6GKB - chain A; structure by X-ray diffraction, 1.90 A resolution.

# Chain A
Molecule: Ferritin
Source organism: Synechococcus sp. (strain CC9311)
Notes: EC 1.16.3.2
UniProt: Q0I9X8 (Q0I9X8_SYNS3); numbering as in UniProt (aligned over 5-182)
Sequence (178 residues; row label = number of the first residue in the row):
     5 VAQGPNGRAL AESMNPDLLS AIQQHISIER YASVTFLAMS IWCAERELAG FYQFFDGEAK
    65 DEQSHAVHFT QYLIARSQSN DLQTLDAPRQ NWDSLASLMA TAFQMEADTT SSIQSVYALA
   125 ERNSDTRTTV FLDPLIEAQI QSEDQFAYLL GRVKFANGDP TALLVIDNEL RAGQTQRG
Sequence notes: engineered mutation Phe40 (Tyr in Q0I9X8)
Metal / ion sites: Fe ion: Glu33, Glu66, His69
Reported in the primary citation:
  - mutagenesis - E33A, E110A: abolished catalytic activity

# Overview
Glu33, Glu66 and His69 coordinate a Fe ion ion. The paper reports that E33A and E110A abolish catalytic
activity.
Chain A is Ferritin (Synechococcus sp. (strain CC9311)); the structure, Iron soak structure of Y40F SynFtn,
was determined by X-ray diffraction together with 5OUW, 5OUZ, 6GKA and 6GKC from the same study.
